Entry 6PNS (electron microscopy, 3.70 A resolution); this record covers chains D and F of the 11 polymer chains in the assembly.

Chain D (and F):
Name: Inner core structural protein VP3
From: Bluetongue virus 1
Notes: chain F of this document is another copy of the same molecule, construct and numbering; everything in this record applies to it too
UniProt: Q1AE73 (Q1AE73_9REOV); residue numbers follow UniProt; this construct covers 1-901
Chain sequence (901 residues; numbered 1 to 901; the number before each row is that of its first residue):
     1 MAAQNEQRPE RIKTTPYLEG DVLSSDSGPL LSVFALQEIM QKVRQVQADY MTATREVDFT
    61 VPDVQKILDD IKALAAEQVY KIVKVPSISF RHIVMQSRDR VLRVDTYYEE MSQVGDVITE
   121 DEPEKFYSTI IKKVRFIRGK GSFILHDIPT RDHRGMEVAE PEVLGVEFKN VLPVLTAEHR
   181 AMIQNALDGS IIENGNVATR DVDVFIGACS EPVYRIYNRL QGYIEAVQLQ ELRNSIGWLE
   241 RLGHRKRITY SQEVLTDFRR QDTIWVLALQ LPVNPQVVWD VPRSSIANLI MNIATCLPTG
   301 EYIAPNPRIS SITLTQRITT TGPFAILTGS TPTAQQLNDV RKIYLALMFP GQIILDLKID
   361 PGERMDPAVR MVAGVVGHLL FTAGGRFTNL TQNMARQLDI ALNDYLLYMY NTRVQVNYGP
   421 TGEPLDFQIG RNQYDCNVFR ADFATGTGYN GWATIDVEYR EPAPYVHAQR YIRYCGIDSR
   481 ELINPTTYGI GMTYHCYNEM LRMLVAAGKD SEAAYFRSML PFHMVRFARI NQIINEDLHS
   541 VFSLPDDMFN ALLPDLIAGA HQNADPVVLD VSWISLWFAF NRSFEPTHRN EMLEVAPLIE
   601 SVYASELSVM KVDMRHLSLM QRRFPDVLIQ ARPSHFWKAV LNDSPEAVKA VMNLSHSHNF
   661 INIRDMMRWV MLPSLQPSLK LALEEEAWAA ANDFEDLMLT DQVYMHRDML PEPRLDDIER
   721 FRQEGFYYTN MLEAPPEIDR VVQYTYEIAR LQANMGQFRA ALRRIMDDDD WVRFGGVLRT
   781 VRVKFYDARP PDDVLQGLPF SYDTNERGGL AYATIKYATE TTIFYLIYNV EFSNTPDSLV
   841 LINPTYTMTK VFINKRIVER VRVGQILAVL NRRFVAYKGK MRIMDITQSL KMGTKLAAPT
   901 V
Unresolved in the structure: 1-25, 46-56 (chain F: 1-26, 49-56)

How chain D and chain F interact:
Contacting residue pairs - 39 pairs, chain D then chain F:
  Thr-319(D) with Gln-316(F); Arg-317(F); Ile-318(F), hydrogen bond (backbone-backbone)
  Thr-320(D) with Gln-316(F)
  Thr-321(D) with Ser-311(F); Ile-312(F); Gln-316(F)
  Ala-325(D) with Leu-30(F)
  Ile-326(D) with Leu-30(F), hydrophobic; Leu-31(F); Ile-312(F), hydrophobic
  Thr-328(D) with Leu-31(F)
  Ser-330(D) with Leu-31(F)
  Gly-362(D) with Asn-306(F)
  Arg-364(D) with Thr-486(F); Thr-487(F)
  Met-365(D) with Thr-486(F)
  Asp-366(D) with Asn-306(F); Arg-308(F), salt bridge
  Pro-367(D) with Ile-309(F), hydrophobic; Ile-312(F), hydrophobic
  Ala-368(D) with Arg-308(F)
  Val-369(D) with Arg-308(F)
  Arg-370(D) with Ile-490(F)
  Ile-400(D) with Ile-490(F), hydrophobic
  Leu-407(D) with Arg-517(F), hydrogen bond (backbone-side chain)
  Tyr-408(D) with Ile-312(F), hydrogen bond (side chain-backbone); Thr-313(F); Ala-514(F)
  Met-409(D) with Thr-313(F); Gln-316(F); Asp-510(F); Ser-511(F); Ala-514(F), hydrophobic
  Tyr-410(D) with Val-505(F); Asp-510(F); Arg-517(F), hydrogen bond
  Asn-411(D) with Asp-510(F), hydrogen bond (backbone-side chain)
  Thr-412(D) with Arg-431(F)
Interface residues without a listed pair, chain D (27 interface residues in all): Leu-327, Gly-329, Pro-361, Met-371, Tyr-418
Interface residues without a listed pair, chain F (23 interface residues in all): Thr-319, Ser-518, Val-901

In short:
Chain D and chain F form an interface of 27 and 23 residues respectively, with 5 hydrogen bonds and 1 salt
bridge. Among the polar pairs are Asp-366(D)/Arg-308(F), Leu-407(D)/Arg-517(F) and Tyr-408(D)/Ile-312(F).
Chain D and chain F are both Inner core structural protein VP3 (Bluetongue virus 1); the structure, In situ
structure of BTV RNA-dependent RNA polymerase in BTV virion, was determined by electron microscopy (same
publication as 6PO2).
